Entry 6DWZ (X-ray diffraction, 3.20 A resolution); this record covers chains A and B of the 8 polymer chains in the assembly.

== Chain A ==
Protein: Hermes transposase
Organism: Musca domestica
Reference sequence: Q25438 (Q25438_MUSDO); numbering as in UniProt; present here: 80-463, 484-612
Amino-acid sequence (517 residues; numbered 76 to 612; 20 numbers in that range are skipped by the numbering (no residue carries them; nothing is unmodelled there); the number before each row is that of its first residue):
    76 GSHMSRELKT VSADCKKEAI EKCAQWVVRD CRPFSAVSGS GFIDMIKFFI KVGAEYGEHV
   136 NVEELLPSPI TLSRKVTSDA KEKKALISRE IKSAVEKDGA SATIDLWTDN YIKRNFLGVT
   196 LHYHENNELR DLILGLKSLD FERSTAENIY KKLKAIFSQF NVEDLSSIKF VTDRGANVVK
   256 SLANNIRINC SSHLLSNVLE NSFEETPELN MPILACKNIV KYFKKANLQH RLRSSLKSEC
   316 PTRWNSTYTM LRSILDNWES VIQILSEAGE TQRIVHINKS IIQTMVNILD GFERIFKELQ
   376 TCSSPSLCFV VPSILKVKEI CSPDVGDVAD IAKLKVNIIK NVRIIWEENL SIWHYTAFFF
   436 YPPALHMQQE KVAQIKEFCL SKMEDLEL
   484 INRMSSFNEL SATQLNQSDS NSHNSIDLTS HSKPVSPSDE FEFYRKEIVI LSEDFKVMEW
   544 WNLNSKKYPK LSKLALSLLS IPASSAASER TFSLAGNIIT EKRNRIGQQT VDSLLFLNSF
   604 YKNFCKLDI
Disordered / not traced: 76-80, 484-516, 610-612
Construct notes: expression tag (76-79); conflict Gly128 (Lys in Q25438); engineered mutation Ser519 (Cys in Q25438)
From the paper describing this entry:
  - contacts within the chain: Arg318-Trp319, Arg318-Glu572 (salt bridge)
  - binding site for the 7-nt DNA strand: Asp180, Asp248
  - catalytic residues: Asp180, Asp248, Glu572 (citing earlier work)
  - mutagenesis - H268A, H268F, H268Q, H268W, H268Y: abolished catalytic activity

== Chain B ==
Molecule: 15-nt DNA strand
Sequence (15 nucleotides; row label = number of the first residue in the row):
     2 GAGAACAACA ACAAG

== Interface between chain A and chain B ==
Residue-residue contacts (6; chain A residue first):
  Pro108(A) - DA5(B)  phosphate contact
  Pro108(A) - DA6(B)  phosphate contact
  Phe109(A) - DA6(B)  hydrogen bond to the phosphate
  Phe109(A) - DC7(B)  phosphate contact
  Ser110(A) - DA5(B)  hydrogen bond to the phosphate
  Ser110(A) - DA6(B)  hydrogen bond to the phosphate
Interface residues without a listed pair, chain A (4 interface residues in all): Ser576
Interface residues without a listed pair, chain B (4 interface residues in all): DA3

== In short ==
The chain A/chain B interface involves 4 residues from each chain; the contacts include 3 hydrogen bonds.
Polar contacts include Phe109(A)-DA6(B), Ser110(A)-DA5(B) and Ser110(A)-DA6(B). From the paper: catalytic
residues Asp180(A), Asp248(A) and Glu572(A); H268A, H268F and H268Q of chain A, among others, abolish
catalytic activity; 5 substitutions were tested in all.
Chain A is Hermes transposase (Musca domestica) and chain B is a 15-nt DNA strand; the structure, Hermes
transposase deletion dimer complex with (C/G) DNA, was determined by X-ray diffraction together with 6DWW,
6DWY and 6DX0 from the same study.
